Entry 8ZQH (electron microscopy, 3.12 A resolution); this record covers chains A and D of the 4 polymer chains in the assembly.

# Chain A
Name: Cas12X
Source organism: unclassified sequences
Sequence (914 residues; numbered -5 to 908; the number before each row is that of its first residue; numbers below 1 keep their minus sign (His-5 is residue -5)):
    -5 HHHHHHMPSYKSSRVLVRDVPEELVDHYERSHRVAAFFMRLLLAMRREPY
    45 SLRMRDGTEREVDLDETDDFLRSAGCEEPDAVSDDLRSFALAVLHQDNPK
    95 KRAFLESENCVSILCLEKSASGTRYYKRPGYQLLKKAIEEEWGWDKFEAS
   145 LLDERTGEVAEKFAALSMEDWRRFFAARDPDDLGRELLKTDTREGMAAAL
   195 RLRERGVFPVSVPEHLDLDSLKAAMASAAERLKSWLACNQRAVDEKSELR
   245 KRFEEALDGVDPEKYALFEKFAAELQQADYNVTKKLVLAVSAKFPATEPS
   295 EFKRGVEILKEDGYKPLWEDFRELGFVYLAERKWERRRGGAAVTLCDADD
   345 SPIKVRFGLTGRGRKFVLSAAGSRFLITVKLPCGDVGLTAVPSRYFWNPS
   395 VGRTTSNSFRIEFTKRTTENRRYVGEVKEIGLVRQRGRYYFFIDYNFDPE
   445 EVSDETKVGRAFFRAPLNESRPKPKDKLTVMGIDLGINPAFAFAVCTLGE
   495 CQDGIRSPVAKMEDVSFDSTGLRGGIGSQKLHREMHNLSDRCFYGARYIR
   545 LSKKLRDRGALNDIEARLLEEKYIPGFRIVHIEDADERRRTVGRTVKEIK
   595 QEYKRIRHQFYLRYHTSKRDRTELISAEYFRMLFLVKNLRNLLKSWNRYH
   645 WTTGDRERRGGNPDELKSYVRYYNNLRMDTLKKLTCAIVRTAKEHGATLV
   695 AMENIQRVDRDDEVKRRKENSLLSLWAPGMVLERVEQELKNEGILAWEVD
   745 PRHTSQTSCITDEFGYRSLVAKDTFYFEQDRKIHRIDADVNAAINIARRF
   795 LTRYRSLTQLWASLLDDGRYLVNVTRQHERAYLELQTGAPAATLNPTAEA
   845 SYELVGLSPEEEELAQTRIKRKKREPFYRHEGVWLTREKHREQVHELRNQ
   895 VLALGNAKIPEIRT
Not modelled in the structure: -5 to 0

# Chain D
Molecule: 44-nt DNA strand
Source organism: unclassified sequences
Sequence (44 nucleotides; numbered -1 to 42; the number before each row is that of its first residue; numbers below 1 keep their minus sign (DC-1 is residue -1)):
    -1 CTACGATATGCTTCCATCAGAGAACCTCACCGCTAGACGGCTTG
Not modelled in the structure: -1 to 0, 9-42

# How chain A and chain D interact
Contacting residue pairs (17; chain A residue first):
  Leu99(A) - DG8(D)  sugar contact
  Glu100(A) - DG8(D)  base contact
  Asn103(A) - DT7(D)  base contact
  Asn103(A) - DG8(D)  base contact
  Ser106(A) - DA6(D)  hydrogen bond to the phosphate
  Ser113(A) - DA6(D)  phosphate contact
  Ala114(A) - DA6(D)  hydrogen bond to the phosphate
  Ser115(A) - DA6(D)  phosphate contact
  Ser115(A) - DT7(D)  phosphate contact
  Gly116(A) - DT7(D)  hydrogen bond to the phosphate
  Arg118(A) - DA6(D)  phosphate contact
  Lys121(A) - DT7(D)  hydrogen bond to the base
  Lys121(A) - DG8(D)  phosphate contact
  Arg122(A) - DG8(D)  phosphate contact
  Arg187(A) - DG8(D)  salt bridge to the phosphate
  Met190(A) - DT7(D)  phosphate contact
  Lys216(A) - DT7(D)  base contact
Interface residues without a listed pair, chain A (16 interface residues in all): Thr117, Leu212
Interface residues without a listed pair, chain D (4 interface residues in all): DT5

# In short
16 residues of chain A face 4 of chain D across their interface, with 4 hydrogen bonds and 1 salt bridge.
Polar pairs include Lys121(A)-DT7(D), Ser106(A)-DA6(D) and Ala114(A)-DA6(D).
Chain A is Cas12X and chain D is a 44-nt DNA strand, both from unclassified sequences; the structure, Cryo-EM
structure of Cas12X with crRNA and Target DNA, Conformation 3, was determined by electron microscopy.
